PDB entry 8EG7 | electron microscopy, 3.20 A resolution | chains B and J of the 8 polymer chains in the assembly

[Chain B]
Molecule: template DNA
Sequence (32 nucleotides; each row starts with the number of its first residue):
     1 TCTGAATTTA CGGGCGCAAC TATGCCGGAC GC
Unresolved in the structure: 32

[Chain J]
Protein: DNA-directed RNA polymerase subunit beta'
From: Escherichia coli
Notes: EC 2.7.7.6
UniProtKB: C3SIA2 (C3SIA2_ECOLX); residues 2-1407 here = UniProt positions 2-1407
Amino-acid sequence (1407 residues; each row starts with the number of its first residue):
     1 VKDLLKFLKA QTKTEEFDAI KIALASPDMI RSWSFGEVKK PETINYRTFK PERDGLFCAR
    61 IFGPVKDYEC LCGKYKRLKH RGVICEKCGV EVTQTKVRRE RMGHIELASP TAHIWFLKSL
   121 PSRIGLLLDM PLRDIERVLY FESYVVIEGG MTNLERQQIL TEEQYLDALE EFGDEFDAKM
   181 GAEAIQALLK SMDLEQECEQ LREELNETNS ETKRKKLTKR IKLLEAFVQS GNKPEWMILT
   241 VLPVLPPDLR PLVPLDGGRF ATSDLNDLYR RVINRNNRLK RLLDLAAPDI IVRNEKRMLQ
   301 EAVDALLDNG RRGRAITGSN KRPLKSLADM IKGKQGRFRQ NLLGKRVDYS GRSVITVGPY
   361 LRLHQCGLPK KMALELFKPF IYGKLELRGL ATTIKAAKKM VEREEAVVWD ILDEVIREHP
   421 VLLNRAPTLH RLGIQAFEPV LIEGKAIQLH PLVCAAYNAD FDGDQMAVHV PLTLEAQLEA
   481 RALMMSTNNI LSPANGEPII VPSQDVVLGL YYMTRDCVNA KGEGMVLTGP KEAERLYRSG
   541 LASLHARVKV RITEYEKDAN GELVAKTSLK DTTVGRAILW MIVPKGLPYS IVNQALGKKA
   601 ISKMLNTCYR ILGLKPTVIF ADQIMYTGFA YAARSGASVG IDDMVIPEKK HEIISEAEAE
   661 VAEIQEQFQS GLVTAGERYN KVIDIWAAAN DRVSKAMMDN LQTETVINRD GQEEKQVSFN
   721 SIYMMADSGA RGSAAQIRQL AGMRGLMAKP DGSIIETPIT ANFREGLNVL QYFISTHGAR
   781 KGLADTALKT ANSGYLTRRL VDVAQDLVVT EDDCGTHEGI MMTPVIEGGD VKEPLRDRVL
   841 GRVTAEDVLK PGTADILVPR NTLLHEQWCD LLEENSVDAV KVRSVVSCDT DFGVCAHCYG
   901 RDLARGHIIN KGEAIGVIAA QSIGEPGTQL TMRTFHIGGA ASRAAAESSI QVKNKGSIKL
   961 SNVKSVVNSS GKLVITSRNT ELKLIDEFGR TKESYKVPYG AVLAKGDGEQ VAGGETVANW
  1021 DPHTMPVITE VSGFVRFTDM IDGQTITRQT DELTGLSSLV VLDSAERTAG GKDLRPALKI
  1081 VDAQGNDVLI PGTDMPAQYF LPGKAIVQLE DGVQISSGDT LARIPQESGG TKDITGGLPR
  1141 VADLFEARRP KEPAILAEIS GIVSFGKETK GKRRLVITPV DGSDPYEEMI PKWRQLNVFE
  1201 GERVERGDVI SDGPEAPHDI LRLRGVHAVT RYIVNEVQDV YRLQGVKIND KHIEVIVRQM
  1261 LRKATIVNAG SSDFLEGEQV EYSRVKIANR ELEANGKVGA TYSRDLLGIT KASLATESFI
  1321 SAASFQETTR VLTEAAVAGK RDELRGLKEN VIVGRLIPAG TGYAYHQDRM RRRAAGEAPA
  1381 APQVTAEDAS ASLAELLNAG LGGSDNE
Unresolved in the structure: 1-15, 933-947, 1127-1134, 1374-1407
Sequence notes: expression tag (1)
Metal / ion sites: Zn2+ site 1: Cys70, Cys72, Cys85, Cys88; Mg2+: Asp460, Asp462, Asp464 (shared with 1 residue of chain R); Zn2+ site 2: Cys814, Cys888, Cys895, Cys898

[How chain B and chain J interact]
Residue-residue contacts (29):
  DG4(B) with Ser210(J), hydrogen bond to the phosphate
  DA5(B) with Glu211(J), hydrogen bond to the phosphate; Thr212(J), phosphate contact
  DG13(B) with Arg311(J), salt bridge to the phosphate; Glu1327(J), phosphate contact
  DG14(B) with Tyr795(J), sugar contact; Gln1326(J), sugar contact; Glu1327(J), phosphate contact
  DC15(B) with Arg339(J), salt bridge to the phosphate; Tyr795(J), sugar contact; Arg798(J), salt bridge to the phosphate
  DG16(B) with Lys334(J), salt bridge to the phosphate; Thr790(J), base contact; Ala791(J), sugar contact; Gly794(J), sugar contact
  DC17(B) with Lys334(J), salt bridge to the phosphate; Arg339(J), salt bridge to the phosphate; Pro427(J), base contact
  DA18(B) with Arg352(J), sugar contact; Ala426(J), sugar contact
  DA19(B) with Arg346(J), salt bridge to the phosphate; Arg352(J), sugar contact
  DC25(B) with Arg259(J), sugar contact
  DC26(B) with Leu255(J), base contact; Arg259(J), salt bridge to the phosphate; Phe260(J), sugar contact; Ala261(J), base contact; Thr262(J), hydrogen bond to the base
  DG27(B) with Thr262(J), hydrogen bond to the phosphate
Other interface residues (no listed pair), chain B (14 interface residues in all): DA6, DG12
Other interface residues (no listed pair), chain J (29 interface residues in all): Ser119, Leu120, Asn209, Lys213, Gly318, Ser319, Lys1172

[In short]
14 residues of chain B face 29 of chain J across their interface; the contacts include 4 hydrogen bonds and 8
salt bridges. Among the polar pairs are DC26(B)-Thr262(J), DG4(B)-Ser210(J) and DA5(B)-Glu211(J). Asp460(J),
Asp462(J) and Asp464(J) coordinate Mg2+.
Chain B is template DNA and chain J is DNA-directed RNA polymerase subunit beta' (Escherichia coli); the
structure, Cryo-EM structure of pre-consensus elemental paused elongation complex, was determined by electron
microscopy (same publication as 8EG8, 8EGB, 8EH8, 8EH9, 8EHA, 8EHF and 8EHI).
